Entry 7UC6 (X-ray diffraction, 3.10 A resolution); this record covers chain A.

[Chain A]
Name: Signal transducer and activator of transcription 5A
Organism: Homo sapiens
UniProtKB: P42229 (STA5A_HUMAN); numbering as in UniProt (aligned over 136-705)
Sequence (573 residues; each row starts with the number of its first residue):
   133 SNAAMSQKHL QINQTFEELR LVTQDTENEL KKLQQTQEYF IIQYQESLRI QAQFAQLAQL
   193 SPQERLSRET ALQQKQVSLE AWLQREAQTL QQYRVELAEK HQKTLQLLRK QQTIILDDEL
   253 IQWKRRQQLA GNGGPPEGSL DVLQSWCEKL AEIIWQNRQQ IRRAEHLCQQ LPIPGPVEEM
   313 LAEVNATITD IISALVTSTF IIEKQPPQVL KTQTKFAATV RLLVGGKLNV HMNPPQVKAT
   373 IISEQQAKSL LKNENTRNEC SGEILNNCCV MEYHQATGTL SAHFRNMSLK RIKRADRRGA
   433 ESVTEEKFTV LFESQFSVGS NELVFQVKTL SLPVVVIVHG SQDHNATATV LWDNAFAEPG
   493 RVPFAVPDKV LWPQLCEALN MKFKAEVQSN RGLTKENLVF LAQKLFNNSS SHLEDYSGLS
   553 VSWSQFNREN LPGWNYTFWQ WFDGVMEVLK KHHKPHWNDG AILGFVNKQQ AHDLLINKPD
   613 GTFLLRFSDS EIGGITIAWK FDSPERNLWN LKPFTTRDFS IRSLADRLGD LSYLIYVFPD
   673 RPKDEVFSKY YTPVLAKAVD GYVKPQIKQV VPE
Disordered / not traced: 133-137, 190-191, 428-433, 701-705
Construct notes: expression tag (133-135)
Residues lining bound ligands: MJ6 (N-{5-[difluoro(phosphono)methyl]-1-benzothiophene-2-carbonyl}-3-methyl-L-valyl-L-prolyl-N~3~-(4-bromophenyl)-N,N-dimethyl-beta-alaninamide): K600, R618, S620, D621, S622, E623, T628, N642, L643, K644, P645, F646, D650, R659, L663, Y665
Swiss-Prot annotation at these positions:
  - modified residue: S193 (Phosphoserine), Y682 (Phosphotyrosine), Y694 (Phosphotyrosine)

[Overview]
Ligands of chain A: compound MJ6.
Chain A is Signal transducer and activator of transcription 5A (Homo sapiens); the structure, Stat5a Core in
complex with Compound 12, was determined by X-ray diffraction, deposited together with 7UBT and 7UC7.
